Entry 8X30 (electron microscopy, 4.30 A resolution (low resolution: residue-level contacts below are approximate; hydrogen-bond / salt-bridge calls are withheld)); this record covers chains Q and R of the 17 polymer chains in the assembly.

Chain Q:
Protein: glutathione transferase, Enhancer of polycomb-like protein
Source organism: Schistosoma japonicum
UniProtKB: chimeric construct of Q540A3, A0A8H8UL58: residues -185 to 32 from Q540A3 (Q540A3_SCHJA) positions 1-218 (UniProt number = residue number + 186); residues 50-400 from A0A8H8UL58 positions 50-400 (same numbers)
Amino-acid sequence (586 residues; row label = number of the first residue in the row; numbers below 1 keep their minus sign (Met-185 is residue -185)):
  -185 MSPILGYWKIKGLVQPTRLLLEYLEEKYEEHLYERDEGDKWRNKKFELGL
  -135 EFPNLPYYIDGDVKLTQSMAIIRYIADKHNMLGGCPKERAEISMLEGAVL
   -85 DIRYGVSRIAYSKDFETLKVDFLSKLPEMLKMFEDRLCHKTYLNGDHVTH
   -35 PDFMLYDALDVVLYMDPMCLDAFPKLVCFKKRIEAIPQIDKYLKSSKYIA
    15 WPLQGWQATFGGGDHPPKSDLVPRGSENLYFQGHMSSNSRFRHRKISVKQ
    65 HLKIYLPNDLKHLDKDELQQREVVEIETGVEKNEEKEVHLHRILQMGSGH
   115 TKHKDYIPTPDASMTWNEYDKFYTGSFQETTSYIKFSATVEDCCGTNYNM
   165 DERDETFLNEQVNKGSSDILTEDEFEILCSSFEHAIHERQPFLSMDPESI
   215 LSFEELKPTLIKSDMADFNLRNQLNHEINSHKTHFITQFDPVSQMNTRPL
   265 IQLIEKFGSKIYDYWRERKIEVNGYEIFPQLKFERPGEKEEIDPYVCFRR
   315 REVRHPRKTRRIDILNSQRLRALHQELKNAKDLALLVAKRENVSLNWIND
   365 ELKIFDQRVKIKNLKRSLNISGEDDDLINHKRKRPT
Not modelled in the structure: -185 to 128, 298-325, 370-400
Construct notes: linker (33-49)

Chain R:
Protein: Chromatin modification-related protein
Source organism: Saccharomyces cerevisiae
UniProtKB: A0A8H4C0Q6 (A0A8H4C0Q6_YEASX); residues 1-120 here = UniProt positions 1-120
Amino-acid sequence (120 residues; row label = number of the first residue in the row):
     1 MDPSLVLEQTIQDVSNLPSEFRYLLEEIGSNDLKLIEEKKKYEQKESQIH
    51 KFIRQQGSIPKHPQEDGLDKEIKESLLKCQSLQREKCVLANTALFLIARH
   101 LNKLEKNIALLEEDGVLAPV
Not modelled in the structure: 52-68, 118-120

Chain Q / chain R interface:
Contacting residue pairs (42):
  Tyr147(Q) - Tyr23(R)
  Lys149(Q) - Asn16(R)
  Lys149(Q) - Ser19(R)
  Lys149(Q) - Glu20(R)
  Lys149(Q) - Tyr23(R)
  Asp231(Q) - Asn102(R)
  Leu234(Q) - Ala98(R)
  Leu234(Q) - Asn102(R)
  Leu238(Q) - Ala98(R)
  Ile242(Q) - Leu94(R)
  Phe249(Q) - Phe95(R)
  Ile250(Q) - Asn91(R)
  Ile250(Q) - Phe95(R)
  Thr251(Q) - Val88(R)
  Thr251(Q) - Phe95(R)
  Gln252(Q) - Val88(R)
  Ile326(Q) - Met1(R)
  Ile326(Q) - Pro3(R)
  Asp327(Q) - Val116(R)
  Asp327(Q) - Leu117(R)
  Ser331(Q) - Leu117(R)
  Leu334(Q) - Ile108(R)
  His338(Q) - Leu101(R)
  His338(Q) - Leu104(R)
  His338(Q) - Glu105(R)
  His338(Q) - Ile108(R)
  Leu341(Q) - Ile97(R)
  Leu341(Q) - Leu101(R)
  Lys342(Q) - Leu101(R)
  Lys342(Q) - Glu105(R)
  Ala344(Q) - Ile97(R)
  Lys345(Q) - Leu94(R)
  Lys345(Q) - Ile97(R)
  Lys345(Q) - Leu101(R)
  Ala348(Q) - Leu94(R)
  Val351(Q) - Ala90(R)
  Glu355(Q) - Gln83(R)
  Glu355(Q) - Arg84(R)
  Glu355(Q) - Cys87(R)
  Ser358(Q) - Gln80(R)
  Leu359(Q) - Arg84(R)
  Ile362(Q) - Gln80(R)
Other interface residues (no listed pair), chain Q (27 interface residues in all): Ser151, Asn330
Other interface residues (no listed pair), chain R (28 interface residues in all): Ser4, Leu7, Thr92, Arg99

Summary:
Chain Q and chain R form an interface of 27 and 28 residues respectively.
Here chain Q is glutathione transferase, Enhancer of polycomb-like protein (Schistosoma japonicum) and chain R
is Chromatin modification-related protein (Saccharomyces cerevisiae). Entry 8X30 (Structure of piccolo NuA4
and H2A.Z nucleosome 2:1 complex) was determined by electron microscopy together with 8X2X, 8X2Y, 8X2Z, 8X31
and 8X32 from the same study.
